4U7C - chains A and D of the 3 polymer chains in the assembly; structure by X-ray diffraction, 2.80 A resolution.

== Chain A ==
Molecule: DNA polymerase kappa
From: Homo sapiens
Notes: EC 2.7.7.7
Reference sequence: Q9UBT6 (POLK_HUMAN); numbering as in UniProt (aligned over 27-518)
Chain sequence (492 residues; row label = number of the first residue in the row):
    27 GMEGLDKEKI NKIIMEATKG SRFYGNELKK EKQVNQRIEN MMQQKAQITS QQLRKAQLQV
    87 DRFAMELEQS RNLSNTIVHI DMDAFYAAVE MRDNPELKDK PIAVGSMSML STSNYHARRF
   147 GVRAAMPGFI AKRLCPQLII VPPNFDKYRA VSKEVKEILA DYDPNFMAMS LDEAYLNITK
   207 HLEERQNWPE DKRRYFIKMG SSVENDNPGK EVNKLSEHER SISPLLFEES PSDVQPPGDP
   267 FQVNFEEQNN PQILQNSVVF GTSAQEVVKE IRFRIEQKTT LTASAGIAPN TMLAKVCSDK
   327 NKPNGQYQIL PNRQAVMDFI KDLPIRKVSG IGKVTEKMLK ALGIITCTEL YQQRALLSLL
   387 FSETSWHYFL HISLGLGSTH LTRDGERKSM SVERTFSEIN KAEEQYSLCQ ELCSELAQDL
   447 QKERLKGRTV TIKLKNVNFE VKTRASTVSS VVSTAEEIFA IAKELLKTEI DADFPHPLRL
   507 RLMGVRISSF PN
Disordered / not traced: 27-31, 225-280
Curated features (UniProtKB/Swiss-Prot):
  - binding site (Mg(2+)): Asp107, Asp198, Glu199
Ion coordination: Mg2+: Asp107, Met108, Asp198 (together with 0KX)
Small-molecule neighbours: 0KX (2'-deoxy-5'-O-[(R)-hydroxy{[(R)-hydroxy(phosphonooxy)phosphoryl]amino}phosphoryl]cytidine): Asp107, Met108, Asp109, Ala110, Phe111, Tyr112, Ser137, Thr138, Tyr141, Arg144, Ala150, Ala151, Asp198, Glu199, Lys328
What the authors report for this chain:
  - binding site for the 13-nt DNA strand (chain D): Phe49, Tyr112, Ser137, Pro169, Phe171
  - conformationally variable residues (side-chain flip): Ser137, Phe171
  - mutagenesis - F171A (18-fold): decreased catalytic activity on BP-dG (citing earlier work)
  - mutagenesis - Y112A, P169M: decreased catalytic activity on BP-dG template
  - mutagenesis - Y112F: unchanged catalytic activity on BP-dG template
  - mutagenesis - F49A: abolished catalytic activity on BP-dG DNA
  - mutagenesis - F49A: decreased catalytic activity on normal templates

== Chain D ==
Molecule: 13-nt DNA strand
Sequence (13 nucleotides; numbered 2 to 14; the number before each row is that of its first residue):
     2 ATGXCTGATC CGC
Modified residues: VKJ (2'-deoxy-N-[(7R,8S,9R,10S)-7,8,9-trihydroxy-7,8,9,10-tetrahydrobenzo[pqr]tetraphen-10-yl]guanosine 5'-(dihydrogen phosphate)) at position 5

== How chain A and chain D interact ==
Residue-residue contacts (38; chain A residue first):
  Thr44(A) with DG4(D), hydrogen bond to the base
  Ser47(A) with DG4(D), hydrogen bond to the base
  Phe49(A) with DG4(D), stacking on the base
  Tyr112(A) with VKJ_5(D)
  Met133(A) with DT3(D), base contact
  Ser134(A) with DG4(D), sugar contact
  Met135(A) with DG4(D), phosphate contact; VKJ_5(D)
  Ser137(A) with VKJ_5(D)
  Ala151(A) with VKJ_5(D)
  Pro153(A) with DG4(D), base contact
  Phe155(A) with DT3(D), stacking on the base
  Ile156(A) with DG4(D), base contact
  Pro169(A) with VKJ_5(D)
  Phe171(A) with VKJ_5(D)
  Ser388(A) with DC12(D), hydrogen bond to the phosphate
  Thr390(A) with DC11(D), phosphate contact
  Ser391(A) with DC12(D), hydrogen bond to the phosphate
  Arg413(A) with DG8(D), salt bridge to the phosphate; DA9(D), phosphate contact
  Lys414(A) with DA9(D), hydrogen bond to the phosphate; DT10(D), salt bridge to the phosphate
  Ser415(A) with DG8(D), sugar contact; DA9(D), hydrogen bond to the phosphate
  Met416(A) with DG8(D), phosphate contact
  Ser417(A) with DT7(D), phosphate contact; DG8(D), hydrogen bond to the phosphate
  Val418(A) with DT7(D), phosphate contact
  Glu419(A) with DC6(D), phosphate contact; DT7(D), hydrogen bond to the phosphate
  Arg420(A) with DC6(D), phosphate contact
  Thr421(A) with VKJ_5(D); DC6(D), hydrogen bond to the phosphate
  Phe465(A) with DG4(D), sugar contact
  Arg507(A) with DG4(D), salt bridge to the phosphate; VKJ_5(D)
  Leu508(A) with DC6(D), phosphate contact
  Arg512(A) with DT10(D), base contact
Other interface residues (no listed pair), chain A (34 interface residues in all): Tyr50, Glu412, Lys459, Lys461

== In short ==
34 residues of chain A face 10 of chain D across their interface; the contacts include 9 hydrogen bonds, 3
salt bridges and 2 aromatic stacking contacts. Among the polar pairs are Thr44(A)-DG4(D), Ser47(A)-DG4(D) and
Ser388(A)-DC12(D). The paper reports a binding site for the 13-nt DNA strand (chain D) at Phe49(A), Tyr112(A)
and Ser137(A) among others; Y112A and P169M of chain A reduce catalytic activity on BP-dG template; 5
substitutions were tested in all.
Chain A is DNA polymerase kappa (Homo sapiens) and chain D is a 13-nt DNA strand; the structure, Structure of
DNA polymerase kappa in complex with benzopyrene adducted DNA, was determined by X-ray diffraction (same
publication as 4U6P).
